Entry 5W5Y (electron microscopy, 3.80 A resolution); this record covers chains O and Q of the 20 polymer chains in the assembly.

[Chain O]
Protein: RNA polymerase I-specific transcription initiation factor RRN6
Organism: Saccharomyces cerevisiae (strain ATCC 204508 / S288c)
Reference sequence: P32786 (RRN6_YEAST); the construct has insertions or renumbered stretches relative to UniProt, so the offset changes along the chain: -47 to 28 = UniProt 1-76; 41-67 = UniProt 145-171; 172-894 = UniProt 172-894
Sequence (894 residues; each row starts with the number of its first residue; note: 116 numbers in that range are skipped by the numbering (no residue carries them; nothing is unmodelled there); a row labelled like 28A-28Z holds insertion residues (28A, then the next letters in order); numbers below 1 keep their minus sign (Met-47 is residue -47); X marks 52 residues of unknown identity (built as UNK)):
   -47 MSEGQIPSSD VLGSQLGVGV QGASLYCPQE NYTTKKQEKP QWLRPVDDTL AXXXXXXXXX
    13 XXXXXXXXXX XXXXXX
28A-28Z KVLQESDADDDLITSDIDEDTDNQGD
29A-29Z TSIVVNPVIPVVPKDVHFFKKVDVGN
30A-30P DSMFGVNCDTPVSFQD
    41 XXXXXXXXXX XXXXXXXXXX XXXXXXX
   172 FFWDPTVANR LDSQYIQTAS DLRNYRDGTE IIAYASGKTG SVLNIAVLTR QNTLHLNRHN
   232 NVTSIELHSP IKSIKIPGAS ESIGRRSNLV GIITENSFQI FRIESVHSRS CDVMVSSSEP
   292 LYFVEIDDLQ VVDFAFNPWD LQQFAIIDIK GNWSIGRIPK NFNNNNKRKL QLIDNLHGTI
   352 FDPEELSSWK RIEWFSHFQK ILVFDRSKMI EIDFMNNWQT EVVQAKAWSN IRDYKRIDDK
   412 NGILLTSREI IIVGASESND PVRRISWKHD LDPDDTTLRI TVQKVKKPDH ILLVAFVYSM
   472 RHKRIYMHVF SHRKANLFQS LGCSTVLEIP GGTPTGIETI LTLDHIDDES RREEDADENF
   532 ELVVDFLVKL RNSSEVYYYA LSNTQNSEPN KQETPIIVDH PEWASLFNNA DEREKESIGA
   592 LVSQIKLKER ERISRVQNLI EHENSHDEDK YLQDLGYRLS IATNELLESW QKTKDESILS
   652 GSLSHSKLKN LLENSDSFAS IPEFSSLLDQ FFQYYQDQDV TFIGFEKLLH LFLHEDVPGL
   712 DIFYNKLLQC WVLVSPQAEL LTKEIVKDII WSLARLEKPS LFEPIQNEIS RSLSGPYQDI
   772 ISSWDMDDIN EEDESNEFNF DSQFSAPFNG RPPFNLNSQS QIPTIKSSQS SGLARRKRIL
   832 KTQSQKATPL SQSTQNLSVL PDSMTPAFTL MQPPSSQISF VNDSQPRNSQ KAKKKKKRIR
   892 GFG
Disordered / not traced: -47 to 2, 28A-28Z, 29A-29Z, 30A-30P, 515-528, 559-566, 781-894
Covalent attachments: covalent link Ile203-Leu219, Arg221-Leu227, His656-Leu747, Phe696-Leu711, His701-Leu704; covalent link Ile203-Arg229; covalent link Leu260-Phe272; covalent link Gln314-Ile329; covalent link Ile363-Val374; covalent link Glu585-Ser588, Asn665-Ser668; covalent link Ser653-Glu748, Trp722-Glu730

[Chain Q]
Protein: RNA polymerase I-specific transcription initiation factor RRN11
Organism: Saccharomyces cerevisiae (strain ATCC 204508 / S288c)
Reference sequence: Q04712 (RRN11_YEAST); residues 1-507 here = UniProt positions 1-507
Sequence (507 residues; numbered 1 to 507; the number before each row is that of its first residue):
     1 MFEVPITLTN RKFAQRRKLK YQYINYISRR FDRISKKSTT TDSLPTPENS AAENNDEEEG
    61 QNSEAGTYRR SVLQQKKRRR ERHWRSVVGE IYSTTESETD SQEEETEEGG EHDTGIDKED
   121 SDEERKFWKK YEKPEKSFEI WRTVSSQNKQ PINKQKMTYH NFKKIEKIPL RKMEIPLLHC
   181 TKENKLYFQS ISRGLEPLKT STSEVRNYRT RHIVTLTDLL HLNVSRHNWS LAYKIFATLI
   241 RIPGVQIKSL WGIGVEILDN LSNSSSGLDF LQWMCQIYSS KSRFVQNINY RSIVPPFQTG
   301 SRTHTAKFAI TYLWSSLINC QKSMEPSSNI IDKPFDTEND LLQELIDKIS EWVLTPPFME
   361 DAEVWFIYAS CHLLKADTLS RQFVNDNKNN DLIGLDRDIK INQVIKHIHY VRTFLKICLD
   421 KGGFAVPSRL IENQLKSFES RLYGEAQDIQ ERDVANVYDS IDNSSVENSF GDVYETNAEF
   481 LDTQLMDLSP EDNGLDEMHY SDEDSSE
Disordered / not traced: 37-120, 327-336, 444-507
Covalent attachments: covalent link Pro5-Gln246, Ile247-Gln298; covalent link Phe13-Ser201, Ser280-Ser301, Lys281-Ser301; covalent link Tyr23-Ile27; covalent link Val245-Leu250, Ile393-Leu395; covalent link Trp352-Phe358, Leu354-Phe358; covalent link Leu354-Met359

[Interface between chain O and chain Q]
Residue-residue contacts - 112 pairs, chain O then chain Q:
  Phe172(O) with Leu186(Q), hydrophobic
  Phe173(O) with Leu198(Q)
  Trp174(O) with Glu196(Q); Pro197(Q); Leu198(Q), hydrogen bond (backbone-backbone); Lys199(Q)
  Asp175(O) with Ser190(Q), hydrogen bond; Leu195(Q); Glu196(Q); Pro197(Q); Leu198(Q)
  Pro176(O) with Leu195(Q); Glu196(Q); Pro197(Q); Leu198(Q)
  Asp298(O) with Met157(Q); Thr158(Q), hydrogen bond (side chain-backbone); Tyr159(Q), hydrogen bond (side chain-backbone)
  Asp299(O) with Tyr159(Q)
  Gly322(O) with Gln155(Q); Met157(Q)
  Asn323(O) with Gln155(Q); Met157(Q)
  Asp345(O) with Ile152(Q); Lys154(Q), salt bridge
  Asn346(O) with Gln155(Q)
  Leu347(O) with Pro151(Q); Ile152(Q), hydrogen bond (backbone-backbone); Asn153(Q); Lys154(Q); Gln155(Q)
  His348(O) with Gln155(Q)
  Thr350(O) with Asn153(Q), hydrogen bond; Gln155(Q); Met157(Q)
  Ile351(O) with Phe31(Q); Met157(Q), covalent bond; Phe162(Q), hydrophobic
  Asp353(O) with Ile24(Q); Ile27(Q); Ser28(Q), hydrogen bond (backbone-backbone); Arg29(Q); Phe31(Q); Asp32(Q), hydrogen bond (side chain-backbone); Lys130(Q), salt bridge; Tyr131(Q)
  Pro354(O) with Ile24(Q); Ser28(Q); Tyr131(Q)
  Glu356(O) with Lys20(Q), salt bridge; Ile24(Q)
  Leu357(O) with Lys20(Q); Ile24(Q); Ile191(Q), hydrophobic; Glu196(Q)
  Ser358(O) with Gly194(Q), hydrogen bond (side chain-backbone); Leu195(Q), hydrogen bond (side chain-backbone)
  Ser359(O) with Gly194(Q)
  Trp360(O) with Glu196(Q)
  Arg377(O) with Lys20(Q); Glu196(Q)
  Glu382(O) with Val144(Q)
  Asn388(O) with Gln150(Q); Ile152(Q)
  Trp389(O) with Ser146(Q); Gln147(Q); Asn148(Q); Lys149(Q)
  Gln390(O) with Pro151(Q)
  Val393(O) with Val144(Q), hydrophobic
  Val394(O) with Glu139(Q); Ile140(Q); Trp141(Q)
  Gln395(O) with Ile140(Q)
  Ala396(O) with Ile140(Q), hydrophobic
  Ala398(O) with Trp128(Q), hydrophobic; Pro134(Q), hydrophobic
  Trp399(O) with Pro134(Q); Ile293(Q); Val294(Q), hydrophobic; Pro295(Q)
  Ser400(O) with Glu139(Q), hydrogen bond
  Glu420(O) with Glu3(Q); Phe138(Q)
  Ile421(O) with Phe138(Q), hydrophobic; Glu139(Q)
  Ile423(O) with Trp141(Q), hydrophobic
  Glu428(O) with Val144(Q)
  Asn430(O) with Ser145(Q)
  Val433(O) with Val144(Q), hydrophobic; Ser145(Q)
  Arg434(O) with Trp141(Q); Thr143(Q); Val144(Q)
  Ile436(O) with Trp141(Q), hydrophobic
  Asp441(O) with Phe297(Q)
  Asp443(O) with Phe2(Q); Glu3(Q), hydrogen bond (backbone-backbone); His221(Q), salt bridge
  Pro444(O) with Met1(Q)
  Thr447(O) with Pro197(Q)
  Arg472(O) with Leu198(Q), hydrogen bond (side chain-backbone); Lys199(Q); Thr200(Q), hydrogen bond; Ser203(Q), hydrogen bond
  His473(O) with Met1(Q)
  Arg475(O) with Met1(Q); Leu222(Q)
  Cys494(O) with Ser225(Q)
  Ser495(O) with Ser225(Q)
  Thr496(O) with Leu222(Q); Ser225(Q)
Interface residues without a listed pair, chain O (59 interface residues in all): Thr177, Phe352, Lys397, Ser418, Asp445, Tyr477, Arg542
Interface residues without a listed pair, chain Q (77 interface residues in all): Tyr21, Phe127, Arg142, Lys156, His160, Arg193, Arg226, Gly252, Ile253, Val255, Glu256, Tyr290, Thr311, Trp314, Gln321, Phe366, Ser370, Asp377, Phe424, Ala425, Val426, Pro427, Gln434, Arg441

[In short]
The interface between chain O and chain Q involves 59 residues on one side and 77 on the other, with 1
covalent bond, 15 hydrogen bonds and 4 salt bridges. Among the polar pairs are Asp345(O)-Lys154(Q),
Asp353(O)-Lys130(Q) and Glu356(O)-Lys20(Q).
Chain O is RNA polymerase I-specific transcription initiation factor RRN6 and chain Q is RNA polymerase
I-specific transcription initiation factor RRN11, both from Saccharomyces cerevisiae (strain ATCC 204508 /
S288c); the structure, RNA polymerase I Initial Transcribing Complex, was determined by electron microscopy,
deposited together with 5W65, 5W64 and 5W66.
